Entry 6BR4 (X-ray diffraction, 1.99 A resolution); this record covers chain A.

Chain A:
Protein: Thiol:disulfide interchange protein DsbA
Source organism: Escherichia coli (strain K12)
Reference sequence: P0AEG4 (DSBA_ECOLI); residues 1-189 here correspond to UniProt positions 20-208 (UniProt number = residue number + 19)
Sequence (189 residues; numbered 1 to 189; the number before each row is that of its first residue):
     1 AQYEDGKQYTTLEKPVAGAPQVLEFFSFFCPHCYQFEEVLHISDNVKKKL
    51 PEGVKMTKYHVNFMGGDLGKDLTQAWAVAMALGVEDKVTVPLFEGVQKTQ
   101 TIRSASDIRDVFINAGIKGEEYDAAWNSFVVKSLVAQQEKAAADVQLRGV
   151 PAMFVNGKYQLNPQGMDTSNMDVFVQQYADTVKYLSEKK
Disordered / not traced: 189
Disulfide bonds: Cys30-Cys33
Small-molecule neighbours: 60L (N-methyl-1-(3-thiophen-2-ylphenyl)methanamine): His32, Gln35, Phe36, Leu40, Pro151, Pro163, Gln164, Thr168, Met171, Phe174
From the paper describing this entry:
  - binding site for 60L: His32, Gln35, Phe36, Gly65, Pro151, Gln164, Thr168, Met171, Phe174
  - catalytic residues: Cys30, Cys33 (citing earlier work)

Summary:
Bound to chain A: compound 60L. From the paper: catalytic residues Cys30 and Cys33; a binding site for 60L at
His32, Gln35 and Phe36 among others.
Chain A is Thiol:disulfide interchange protein DsbA (Escherichia coli (strain K12)); the structure, Crystal
structure of Escherichia coli DsbA in complex with {N}-methyl-1-(3-thiophen-2-ylphenyl)methanamine, was
determined by X-ray diffraction (same publication as 6BQX).
